3ISM - chains A and B of the 3 polymer chains in the assembly; structure by X-ray diffraction, 2.20 A resolution.

Chain A (and B):
Name: CG8862
Source organism: Drosophila melanogaster
Notes: chain B of this document is another copy of the same molecule, construct and numbering; everything in this record applies to it too
Reference sequence: Q7JXB9 (Q7JXB9_DROME); numbering as in UniProt (aligned over 56-310)
Chain sequence (267 residues; numbered 55 to 321; the number before each row is that of its first residue):
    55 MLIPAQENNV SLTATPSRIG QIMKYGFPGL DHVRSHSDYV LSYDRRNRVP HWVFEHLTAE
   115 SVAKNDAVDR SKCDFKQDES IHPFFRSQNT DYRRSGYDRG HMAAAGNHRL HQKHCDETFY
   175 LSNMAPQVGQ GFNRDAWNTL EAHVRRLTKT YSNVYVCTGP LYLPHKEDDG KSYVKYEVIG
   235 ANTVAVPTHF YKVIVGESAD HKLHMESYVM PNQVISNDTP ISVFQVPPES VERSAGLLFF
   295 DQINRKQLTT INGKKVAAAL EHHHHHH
Unresolved in the structure: 55-66, 312-321 (chain B: 55-64, 312-321)
Differences from the reference sequence: initiating methionine (55); expression tag (311-321)
Bound ions: Mg2+ near N187 (its only coordinating residue here)
What the authors report for this chain:
  - Mg2+ coordination through a water molecule: H155, Q181, E195
  - catalytic residues: H155, N187
  - Mg2+ coordination: N187
  - catalytic residues: R124 (proposed by the authors, not directly observed)
  - contacts within the chain: D152-N187 (hydrogen bond)
  - self-association interface (contacts with another copy of this molecule): E286

Interface between chain A and chain B:
Pairs across the interface (67):
  P82(A) - R99(B)  hydrogen bond (backbone-side chain)
  G83(A) - R99(B)
  L84(A) - L84(B)
  D85(A) - L84(B)
  D85(A) - D85(B)
  R99(A) - P82(B)  hydrogen bond (side chain-backbone)
  R99(A) - G83(B)
  R99(A) - G290(B)  hydrogen bond (side chain-backbone)
  R99(A) - L291(B)
  R100(A) - D98(B)  salt bridge
  R100(A) - R100(B)
  R100(A) - N101(B)
  R100(A) - H105(B)  hydrogen bond
  R100(A) - Y216(B)
  R100(A) - S288(B)
  R100(A) - A289(B)
  R100(A) - G290(B)
  N101(A) - R100(B)
  R102(A) - R287(B)  hydrogen bond (side chain-backbone)
  H136(A) - L292(B)
  F138(A) - E283(B)
  F138(A) - E286(B)
  F138(A) - R287(B)
  F139(A) - E286(B)
  F139(A) - G290(B)
  F139(A) - L291(B)
  F139(A) - L292(B)  hydrophobic
  Y216(A) - R100(B)
  P218(A) - V232(B)  hydrophobic
  E221(A) - K229(B)  salt bridge
  K225(A) - E231(B)
  S226(A) - E231(B)
  S226(A) - V232(B)  hydrogen bond (backbone-backbone)
  Y227(A) - K229(B)
  Y227(A) - Y230(B)
  Y227(A) - E231(B)
  V228(A) - V228(B)
  V228(A) - K229(B)
  V228(A) - Y230(B)  hydrogen bond (backbone-backbone)
  V228(A) - V232(B)  hydrophobic
  K229(A) - E221(B)  salt bridge
  K229(A) - Y227(B)
  K229(A) - V228(B)
  K229(A) - K229(B)
  Y230(A) - Y227(B)
  Y230(A) - V228(B)  hydrogen bond (backbone-backbone)
  E231(A) - K225(B)
  E231(A) - S226(B)
  E231(A) - Y227(B)
  V232(A) - P218(B)  hydrophobic
  V232(A) - S226(B)  hydrogen bond (backbone-backbone)
  V232(A) - V228(B)  hydrophobic
  E286(A) - F138(B)
  E286(A) - F139(B)
  R287(A) - R102(B)  hydrogen bond (backbone-side chain)
  R287(A) - F138(B)  hydrogen bond (side chain-backbone)
  R287(A) - A235(B)  hydrogen bond (side chain-backbone)
  R287(A) - N236(B)  hydrogen bond
  S288(A) - R100(B)
  A289(A) - R100(B)
  G290(A) - R99(B)  hydrogen bond (backbone-side chain)
  G290(A) - R100(B)
  G290(A) - F139(B)
  L291(A) - R99(B)
  L291(A) - F139(B)
  L292(A) - H136(B)
  L292(A) - F139(B)  hydrophobic
Interface residues without a listed pair, chain A (32 interface residues in all): H219, N236, E283

Summary:
32 residues of chain A face 34 of chain B across their interface; the contacts include 14 hydrogen bonds and 3
salt bridges. Polar pairs include R100(A)-D98(B), E221(A)-K229(B) and P82(A)-R99(B). The paper reports
catalytic residues H155(A), N187(A) and R124(A); water-mediated Mg2+ coordination by H155(A), Q181(A) and
E195(A).
Both chains are CG8862 (Drosophila melanogaster). Entry 3ISM (Crystal structure of the EndoG/EndoGI complex:
Mechanism of EndoG inhibition) was determined by X-ray diffraction.
